PDB entry 5J2J | X-ray diffraction, 2.20 A resolution | chains A and P of the 4 polymer chains in the assembly

Chain A:
Molecule: DNA polymerase beta
Organism: Homo sapiens
Notes: EC 2.7.7.7, 4.2.99.-
Reference sequence: P06746 (DPOLB_HUMAN); residues 1-335 here = UniProt positions 1-335
Sequence (335 residues; each row starts with the number of its first residue):
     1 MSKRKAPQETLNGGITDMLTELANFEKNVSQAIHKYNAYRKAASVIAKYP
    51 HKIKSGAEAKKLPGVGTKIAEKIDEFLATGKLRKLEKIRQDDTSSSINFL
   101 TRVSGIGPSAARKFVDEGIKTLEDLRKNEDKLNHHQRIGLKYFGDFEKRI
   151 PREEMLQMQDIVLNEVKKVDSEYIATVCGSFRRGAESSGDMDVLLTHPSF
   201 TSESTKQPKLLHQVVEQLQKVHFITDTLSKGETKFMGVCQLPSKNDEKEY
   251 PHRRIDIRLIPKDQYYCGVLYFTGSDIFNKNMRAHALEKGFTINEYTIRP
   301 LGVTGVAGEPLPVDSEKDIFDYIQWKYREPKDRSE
Unresolved in the structure: 1-9
Curated features (UniProtKB/Swiss-Prot):
  - region: Arg183 to Asp192 (DNA-binding)
  - active site: Lys72 (Nucleophile)
  - binding site (K(+)): Lys60, Leu62, Val65, Thr101, Val103, Ile106
  - binding site (Na(+)): Lys60, Leu62, Val65, Thr101, Val103, Ile106
  - binding site (dATP): Arg149, Ser180, Arg183, Gly189, Asp190
  - binding site (dCTP): Arg149, Ser180, Arg183, Gly189, Asp190
  - binding site (dGTP): Arg149, Ser180, Arg183, Gly189, Asp190, Asp192
  - binding site (dTTP): Arg149, Ser180, Arg183, Gly189, Asp190
  - binding site (Mg(2+)): Asp190, Asp192, Asp256
  - modified residue: Lys72 (N6-acetyllysine), Arg83 (Omega-N-methylarginine), Arg152 (Omega-N-methylarginine)
  - cross-link (Glycyl lysine isopeptide (Lys-Gly)): Lys41 (interchain with G-Cter in ubiquitin), Lys61 (interchain with G-Cter in ubiquitin), Lys81 (interchain with G-Cter in ubiquitin)
  - natural variant: Leu22 (L22P: Found in a gastric cancer sample; uncertain significance), Tyr39 (Y39C: Found in a gastric cancer sample; uncertain significance), Gly118 (G118V: Decreased DNA-directed DNA polymerase activity), Arg137 (R137Q: Decreased function in base-excision repair), Arg149 (R149I: Decreased DNA-directed DNA polymerase activity), Asp160 (D160N: Found in a gastric cancer sample; uncertain significance), Cys239 (C239R: Found in a gastric cancer sample; uncertain significance), Lys289 (K289M: Found in a colon cancer sample; uncertain significance), Asn294 (N294D: Found in a gastric cancer sample; uncertain significance), Glu295 (E295K: Found in a gastric cancer sample; uncertain significance)
  - mutagenesis: Phe25 (F25W: No effect on 5'-dRP lyase activity. Decreased ssDNA binding), His34 (H34G: Decreased 5'-dRP lyase activity. Decreased ssDNA binding), Lys35 (K35A: Decreased 5'-dRP lyase activity. Decreased ssDNA binding. Loss of 5'-dRP lyase activity; when associated with A-68 and A-72. Decreased ssDNA binding; when associated with A-68 and A-72 ...), Tyr39 (Y39F: No effect on 5'-dRP lyase activity; Y39Q: Abolishes DNA polymerase and 5'-dRP lyase activity), Lys41 (K41R: Abolishes ubiquitination; when associated with R-61 and R-81), Lys60 (K60A: Decreased 5'-dRP lyase activity. Decreased ssDNA binding), Lys61 (K61R: Abolishes ubiquitination; when associated with R-41 and R-81), Lys68 (K68A: No effect on 5'-dRP lyase activity. Decreased ssDNA binding. Loss of 5'-dRP lyase activity; when associated with A-35 and A-72. Decreased ssDNA binding; when associated with A-35 and A-72 ...), Glu71 (E71Q: No effect on 5'-dRP lyase activity. No effect on structure shown by circular dichroism. No effect on ssDNA binding), Lys72 (K72A: Severely reduced 5'-dRP lyase activity. Does not affect ssDNA binding. Loss of 5'-dRP lyase activity; when associated with A-35 and A-68. Decreased ssDNA binding ...), Glu75 (E75A: Slightly decreased 5'-dRP lyase activity. Decreased ssDNA binding. No effect on structure shown by circular dichroism), Lys81 (K81R: Abolishes ubiquitination; when associated with R-41 and R-61), 5 further mutagenesis entries in UniProt
Metal / ion sites: Na+ site 1: Lys60, Leu62, Val65 (shared with 1 residue of chain D); Na+ site 2: Thr101, Val103, Ile106 (shared with DG9(P) of chain P); Mg2+ site 1: Asp190, Asp192 (together with DUP); Mg2+ site 2: Asp190, Asp192, Asp256 (together with DUP)
Residues lining bound ligands: DUP (2'-deoxyuridine 5'-alpha,beta-imido-triphosphate): Gly179, Ser180, Arg183, Ser188, Gly189, Asp190, Asp192, Asp256, Tyr271, Phe272, Thr273, Gly274, Ser275, Asp276, Asn279

Chain P:
Molecule: Primer Strand
Sequence (10 nucleotides; each row starts with the number of its first residue):
     1 GCTGATGCGG
Metal / ion sites: Na+: DG9 (shared with Thr101(A), Val103(A), Ile106(A) of chain A)

Interface between chain A and chain P:
Pairs across the interface (18):
  Val103(A) - DG9(P)  phosphate contact
  Ser104(A) - DG9(P)  phosphate contact
  Gly105(A) - DC8(P)  phosphate contact
  Gly105(A) - DG9(P)  hydrogen bond to the phosphate
  Ile106(A) - DC8(P)  phosphate contact
  Ile106(A) - DG9(P)  phosphate contact
  Gly107(A) - DC8(P)  hydrogen bond to the phosphate
  Pro108(A) - DC8(P)  phosphate contact
  Ser109(A) - DG7(P)  phosphate contact
  Ser109(A) - DC8(P)  hydrogen bond to the phosphate
  Ala110(A) - DC8(P)  hydrogen bond to the phosphate
  His135(A) - DG9(P)  sugar contact
  Met236(A) - DG9(P)  phosphate contact
  Arg254(A) - DG9(P)  phosphate contact
  Arg254(A) - DG10(P)  salt bridge to the phosphate
  Asp256(A) - DG10(P)  sugar contact
  Tyr271(A) - DG10(P)  sugar contact
  Phe272(A) - DG10(P)  phosphate contact
Other interface residues (no listed pair), chain A (15 interface residues in all): Asp190

In short:
The interface between chain A and chain P involves 15 residues on one side and 4 on the other; the contacts
include 4 hydrogen bonds and 1 salt bridge. Among the polar pairs are Gly105(A)-DG9(P), Gly107(A)-DC8(P) and
Ser109(A)-DC8(P). Chain A binds compound DUP.
Chain A is DNA polymerase beta (Homo sapiens) and chain P is Primer Strand; the structure, Ternary complex
crystal structure of DNA polymerase Beta with T:G mismatch at the primer terminus, was determined by X-ray
diffraction (same publication as 5J0O, 5J0P, 5J0Q, 5J0R, 5J0S, 5J0T and 16 further entries).
